Entry 3V98 (X-ray diffraction, 2.07 A resolution); this record covers chain A.

# Chain A
Name: Arachidonate 5-lipoxygenase
Source organism: Homo sapiens
Notes: EC 1.13.11.34
UniProt: P09917 (LOX5_HUMAN); aligned to UniProt positions 1-671 over residues 3-673 (the alignment contains insertions or deletions, so no single offset holds)
Amino-acid sequence (691 residues; numbered -17 to 673; the number before each row is that of its first residue; numbers below 1 keep their minus sign (Met-17 is residue -17)):
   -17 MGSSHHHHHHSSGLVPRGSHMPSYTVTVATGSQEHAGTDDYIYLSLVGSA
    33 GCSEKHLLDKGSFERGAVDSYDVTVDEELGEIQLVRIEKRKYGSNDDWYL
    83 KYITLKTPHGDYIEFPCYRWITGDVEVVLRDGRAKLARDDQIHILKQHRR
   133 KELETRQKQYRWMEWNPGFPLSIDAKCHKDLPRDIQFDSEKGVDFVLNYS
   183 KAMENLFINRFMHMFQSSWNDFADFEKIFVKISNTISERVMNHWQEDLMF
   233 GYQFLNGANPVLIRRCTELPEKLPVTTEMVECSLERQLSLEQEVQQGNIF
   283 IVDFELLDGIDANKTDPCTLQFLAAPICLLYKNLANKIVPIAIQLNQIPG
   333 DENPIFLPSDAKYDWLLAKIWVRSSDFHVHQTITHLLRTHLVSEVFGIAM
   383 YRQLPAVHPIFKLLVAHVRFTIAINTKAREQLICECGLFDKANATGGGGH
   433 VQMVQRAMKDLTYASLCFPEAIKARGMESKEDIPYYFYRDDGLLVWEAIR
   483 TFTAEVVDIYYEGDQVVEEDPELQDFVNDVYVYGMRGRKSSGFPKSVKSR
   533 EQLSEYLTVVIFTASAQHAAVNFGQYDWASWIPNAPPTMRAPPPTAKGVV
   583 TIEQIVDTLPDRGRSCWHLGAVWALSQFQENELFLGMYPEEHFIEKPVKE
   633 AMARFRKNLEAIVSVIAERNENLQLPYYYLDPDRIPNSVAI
Not modelled in the structure: -17 to 4
Sequence notes: expression tag (-17 to 2); engineered mutation Glu16 (Trp14 in P09917), His17 (Phe15 in P09917), Gly75 (Trp76 in P09917), Ser76 (Leu77 in P09917), Ala240 (Cys241 in P09917), Ala561 (Cys562 in P09917), Glu653 (Lys654 in P09917), Asn654 (Lys655 in P09917), Leu655 (Lys656 in P09917), Asp663 (Ser664 in P09917)
Bound ions: Fe2+: His367, His372, His550, Ile673
UniProt features mapped onto this chain:
  - binding site (Ca(2+)): Gly19, Thr20, Asp21
From the paper describing this entry:
  - Fe2+ coordination: Ile673
  - conformationally variable residues (side-chain flip): Asp665
  - contacts within the chain: Asp665-Arg666, Phe610-Arg666 (hydrophobic contact)
  - mutagenesis - S663D: increased catalytic activity on DGLA
  - mutagenesis - S663D: increased catalytic activity on NAGly

# In short
His367, His372, His550 and Ile673 form the Fe2+ site. Curated annotation (UniProt) lists 3 Ca2+-binding
residues. From the paper: S663D increases catalytic activity on DGLA; Fe2+ coordination by Ile673.
Chain A is Arachidonate 5-lipoxygenase (Homo sapiens); the structure, S663D Stable-5-LOX, was determined by
X-ray diffraction together with 3V92 and 3V99 from the same study.
